2CEA - chains A and B of the 3 polymer chains in the assembly; structure by X-ray diffraction, 2.75 A resolution.

[Chain A (and B)]
Molecule: Cell division protein ftsh
Source organism: Thermotoga maritima
Notes: EC 3.4.24.-; fragment: cytoplasmic domain, residues 147-610; chain B of this document is another copy of the same molecule, construct and numbering; everything in this record applies to it too
UniProt: Q9WZ49 (FTSH_THEMA); numbering as in UniProt (aligned over 147-610)
Amino-acid sequence (476 residues; row label = number of the first residue in the row):
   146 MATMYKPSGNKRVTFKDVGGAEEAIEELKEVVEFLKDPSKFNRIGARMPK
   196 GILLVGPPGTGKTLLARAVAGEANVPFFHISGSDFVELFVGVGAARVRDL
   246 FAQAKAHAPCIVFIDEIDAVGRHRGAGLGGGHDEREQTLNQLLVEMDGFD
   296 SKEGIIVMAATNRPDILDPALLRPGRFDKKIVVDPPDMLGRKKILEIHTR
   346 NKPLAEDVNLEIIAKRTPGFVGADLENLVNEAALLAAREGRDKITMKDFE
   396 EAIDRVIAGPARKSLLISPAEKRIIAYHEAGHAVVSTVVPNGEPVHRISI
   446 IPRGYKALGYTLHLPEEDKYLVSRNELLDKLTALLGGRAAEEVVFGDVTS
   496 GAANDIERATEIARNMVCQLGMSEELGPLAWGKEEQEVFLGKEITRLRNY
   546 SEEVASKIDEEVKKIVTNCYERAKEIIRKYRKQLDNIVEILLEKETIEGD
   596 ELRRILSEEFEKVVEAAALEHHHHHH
Disordered / not traced: 146-149, 268-276, 403-410, 447-463, 529-541, 604-621 (chain B: 146-149, 268-277, 406-409, 447-464, 529-541, 606-621)
Differences from the reference sequence: expression tag (146, 611-621); engineered mutation L410 (Lys in Q9WZ49), A415 (Lys in Q9WZ49)
Metal / ion sites: Zn2+: H423, H427, D500
Ligand contacts: ADP (adenosine-5'-diphosphate): D162, V163, G164, P202, P203, G204, T205, G206, K207, T208, L209, I339, I342, H343, G367, A368, E371
UniProt features mapped onto this chain:
  - active site: E424
  - binding site (ATP): G164, G204 to T208, L209, H343, E371
  - binding site (Zn(2+)): H423, H427, D500
Reported in the primary citation:
  - self-association interface (contacts with another copy of this molecule): L466 to R469
  - Zn2+ coordination: H423, D500
  - contacts within the chain: D292-R321 (salt bridge), E486-T494 (hydrogen bond), H423-E486 (hydrogen bond)
  - mutagenesis - D500A: abolished catalytic activity
  - mutagenesis - K410L/K415A: unchanged catalytic activity

[How chain A and chain B interact]
Residue-residue contacts - 75 pairs, chain A then chain B:
  E178(A) - R383(B)
  K185(A) - A382(B)
  K185(A) - G385(B)
  F186(A) - L379(B)  hydrophobic
  F186(A) - A382(B)  hydrophobic
  R188(A) - G385(B)  hydrogen bond (side chain-backbone)
  R188(A) - R386(B)
  R188(A) - D387(B)
  I189(A) - K347(B)
  I189(A) - P348(B)  hydrophobic
  I189(A) - A378(B)
  I189(A) - A381(B)  hydrophobic
  I189(A) - A382(B)
  I189(A) - R386(B)
  I189(A) - D387(B)
  I189(A) - K388(B)
  G190(A) - K347(B)  hydrogen bond (backbone-side chain)
  G190(A) - N375(B)
  A191(A) - N375(B)
  A191(A) - A378(B)  hydrophobic
  A191(A) - L379(B)
  A191(A) - A382(B)  hydrophobic
  R192(A) - N375(B)  hydrogen bond (backbone-side chain)
  M193(A) - L379(B)  hydrophobic
  R318(A) - D229(B)  salt bridge
  K464(A) - E416(B)  salt bridge
  Y465(A) - I412(B)  hydrophobic
  L466(A) - E416(B)  hydrogen bond (backbone-side chain)
  L466(A) - I419(B)  hydrophobic
  L466(A) - I420(B)  hydrophobic
  L466(A) - S495(B)
  L466(A) - G496(B)
  V467(A) - T494(B)
  V467(A) - S495(B)  hydrogen bond (backbone-backbone)
  S468(A) - D492(B)
  S468(A) - V493(B)
  S468(A) - T494(B)
  R469(A) - D492(B)  hydrogen bond (backbone-side chain)
  R469(A) - V493(B)  hydrogen bond (backbone-backbone)
  N470(A) - D492(B)  hydrogen bond
  Q514(A) - A498(B)
  Q514(A) - I501(B)
  L515(A) - R483(B)  hydrogen bond (backbone-side chain)
  L515(A) - S495(B)
  L515(A) - A498(B)  hydrophobic
  L515(A) - I501(B)
  G516(A) - R483(B)  hydrogen bond (backbone-side chain)
  G516(A) - I501(B)
  M517(A) - V493(B)
  M517(A) - T494(B)
  M517(A) - S495(B)
  E520(A) - K558(B)
  L521(A) - K558(B)
  P523(A) - I501(B)
  P523(A) - V561(B)
  P523(A) - Y565(B)  hydrophobic
  L524(A) - I501(B)
  L524(A) - T505(B)
  L524(A) - V557(B)  hydrophobic
  L524(A) - K558(B)
  L524(A) - V561(B)  hydrophobic
  A525(A) - I501(B)
  A525(A) - E502(B)
  A525(A) - T505(B)  hydrogen bond (backbone-side chain)
  W526(A) - D554(B)
  N544(A) - R509(B)  hydrogen bond (backbone-side chain)
  Y545(A) - D554(B)
  S546(A) - E547(B)
  S546(A) - A550(B)
  S546(A) - S551(B)
  S546(A) - D554(B)  hydrogen bond
  E547(A) - E547(B)  hydrogen bond (backbone-side chain)
  E548(A) - E547(B)  hydrogen bond (backbone-side chain)
  E548(A) - S551(B)  hydrogen bond
  V549(A) - D554(B)
Also at the interface, not in a pair above, chain A (36 interface residues in all): E175, P314, K528
Also at the interface, not in a pair above, chain B (44 interface residues in all): S226, S228, I389, R400, L410, L411, S413, T562

[In short]
36 residues of chain A face 44 of chain B across their interface, with 16 hydrogen bonds and 2 salt bridges.
Among the polar pairs are R318(A)-D229(B), K464(A)-E416(B) and R188(A)-G385(B). Ligands of chain A: ADP. From
the paper: D500A of chain A abolishes catalytic activity; Zn2+ coordination by H423(A) and D500(A).
Chain A and chain B are both Cell division protein ftsh (Thermotoga maritima); the structure, Cell division
protein ftsh, was determined by X-ray diffraction together with 2CE7 from the same study.
